PDB entry 9IMK | electron microscopy, 4.01 A resolution (low resolution: residue-level contacts below are approximate; hydrogen-bond / salt-bridge calls are withheld) | chains C and D of the 18 polymer chains in the assembly

# Chain C
Name: Non-structural protein 7
Source organism: Severe acute respiratory syndrome coronavirus 2
Reference sequence: P0DTC1 (R1A_SARS2); residues 1-83 here correspond to UniProt positions 3860-3942 (UniProt number = residue number + 3859)
Sequence (83 residues; row label = number of the first residue in the row):
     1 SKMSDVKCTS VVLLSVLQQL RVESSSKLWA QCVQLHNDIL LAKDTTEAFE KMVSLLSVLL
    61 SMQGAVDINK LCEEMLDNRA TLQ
Not modelled in the structure: 1, 74-83

# Chain D
Name: Non-structural protein 8
Source organism: Severe acute respiratory syndrome coronavirus 2
Reference sequence: P0DTD1 (R1AB_SARS2); residues 1-198 here correspond to UniProt positions 3943-4140 (UniProt number = residue number + 3942)
Sequence (198 residues; row label = number of the first residue in the row):
     1 AIASEFSSLP SYAAFATAQE AYEQAVANGD SEVVLKKLKK SLNVAKSEFD RDAAMQRKLE
    61 KMADQAMTQM YKQARSEDKR AKVTSAMQTM LFTMLRKLDN DALNNIINNA RDGCVPLNII
   121 PLTTAAKLMV VIPDYNTYKN TCDGTTFTYA SALWEIQQVV DADSKIVQLS EISMDNSPNL
   181 AWPLIVTALR ANSAVKLQ
Not modelled in the structure: 1-5, 192-198
UniProt features mapped onto this chain:
  - site: Gln198 (Cleavage)

# Chain C / chain D interface
Pairs across the interface (35):
  Asp5(C) with Met94(D)
  Thr9(C) with Leu91(D)
  Val12(C) with Met87(D); Leu91(D)
  Leu13(C) with Leu91(D)
  Ser15(C) with Met87(D)
  Val16(C) with Met87(D); Gln88(D); Leu91(D)
  Gln19(C) with Thr84(D); Met87(D)
  Phe49(C) with Asn100(D)
  Glu50(C) with Leu122(D)
  Lys51(C) with Leu122(D)
  Val53(C) with Ile106(D); Ile120(D)
  Ser54(C) with Ile119(D); Ile120(D)
  Ser57(C) with Ile119(D); Ile120(D)
  Val58(C) with Ile119(D)
  Leu60(C) with Ile106(D); Ala110(D); Val115(D)
  Ser61(C) with Pro116(D)
  Asp67(C) with Ala110(D); Arg111(D)
  Ile68(C) with Arg111(D)
  Lys70(C) with Gln88(D); Phe92(D)
  Leu71(C) with Phe92(D); Arg96(D); Ile107(D); Arg111(D)
  Glu73(C) with Arg96(D)
Interface residues without a listed pair, chain C (29 interface residues in all): Val6, Gln31, Leu35, Met52, Leu56, Leu59, Ala65, Cys72
Interface residues without a listed pair, chain D (24 interface residues in all): Thr89, Met90, Leu95, Leu98, Leu103, Asn118, Ala150

# Summary
29 residues of chain C and 24 residues of chain D are in contact.
Chain C is Non-structural protein 7 and chain D is Non-structural protein 8, both from Severe acute
respiratory syndrome coronavirus 2; the structure, SARS-CoV-2 Replication-Transcription Complex has a dimer
architecture (dRTC) in post-capping state, was determined by electron microscopy (same publication as 9IMM and
8XCH).
